1A36 - chains C and A of the 3 polymer chains in the assembly; structure by X-ray diffraction, 2.80 A resolution.

# Chain C
Molecule: 22-nt DNA strand
Sequence (22 nucleotides; numbered 101 to 122; the number before each row is that of its first residue):
   101 AAAAATTTTTCTAAGTCTTTTT

# Chain A
Name: Topoisomerase I
Source organism: Homo sapiens
Notes: EC 5.99.1.2; fragment: core domain and c-terminal domain
UniProtKB: P11387 (TOP1_HUMAN); aligned to UniProt positions 174-764 over residues 175-765 (the alignment contains insertions or deletions, so no single offset holds)
Amino-acid sequence (591 residues; numbered 175 to 765; the number before each row is that of its first residue):
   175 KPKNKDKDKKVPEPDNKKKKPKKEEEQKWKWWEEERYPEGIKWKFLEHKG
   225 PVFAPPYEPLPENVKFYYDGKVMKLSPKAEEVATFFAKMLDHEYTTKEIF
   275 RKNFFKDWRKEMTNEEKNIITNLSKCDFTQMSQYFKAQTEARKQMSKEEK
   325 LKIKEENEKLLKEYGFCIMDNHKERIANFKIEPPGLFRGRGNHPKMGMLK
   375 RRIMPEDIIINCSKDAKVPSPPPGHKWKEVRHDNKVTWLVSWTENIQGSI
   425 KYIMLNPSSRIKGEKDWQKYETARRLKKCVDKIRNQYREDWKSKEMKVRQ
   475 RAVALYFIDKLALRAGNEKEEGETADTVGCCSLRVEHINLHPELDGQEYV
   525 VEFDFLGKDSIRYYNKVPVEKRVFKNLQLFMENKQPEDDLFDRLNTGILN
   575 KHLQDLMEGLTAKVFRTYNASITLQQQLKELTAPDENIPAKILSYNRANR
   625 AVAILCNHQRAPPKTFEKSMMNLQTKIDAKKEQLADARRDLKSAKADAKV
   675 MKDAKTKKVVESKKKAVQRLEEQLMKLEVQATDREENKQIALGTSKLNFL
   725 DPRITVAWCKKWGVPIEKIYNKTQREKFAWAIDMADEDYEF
Disordered / not traced: 175-214, 634-640
Differences from the reference sequence: engineered mutation Phe723 (Tyr in P11387)

# Chain C / chain A interface
Contacting residue pairs (43; chain C residue first):
  DT106(C) with Ser643(A), phosphate contact; Arg708(A), salt bridge to the phosphate
  DT108(C) with Asn745(A), sugar contact; Lys746(A), hydrogen bond to the phosphate
  DT109(C) with Asn745(A), phosphate contact; Lys746(A), phosphate contact; Thr747(A), hydrogen bond to the phosphate
  DC111(C) with Lys354(A), phosphate contact
  DT112(C) with Glu356(A), sugar contact; Pro357(A), phosphate contact; Lys374(A), sugar contact; Lys425(A), hydrogen bond to the phosphate
  DA113(C) with Glu356(A), phosphate contact; Arg362(A), sugar contact; Gly363(A), phosphate contact; Arg364(A), phosphate contact; Lys374(A), salt bridge to the phosphate; Lys425(A), salt bridge to the phosphate
  DA114(C) with Phe361(A), phosphate contact; Gly363(A), phosphate contact; Arg364(A), hydrogen bond to the phosphate; His367(A), salt bridge to the phosphate; Gln421(A), phosphate contact; Lys493(A), sugar contact; Thr498(A), phosphate contact; Lys532(A), hydrogen bond to the base; Asp533(A), sugar contact
  DG115(C) with Lys493(A), salt bridge to the phosphate; Thr501(A), hydrogen bond to the phosphate; Gly531(A), phosphate contact; Lys532(A), hydrogen bond to the sugar; Asp533(A), hydrogen bond to the phosphate
  DT116(C) with Arg488(A), phosphate contact; Ala489(A), hydrogen bond to the phosphate; Gly490(A), hydrogen bond to the phosphate; Asn491(A), hydrogen bond to the phosphate; Lys587(A), phosphate contact
  DC117(C) with Ala489(A), phosphate contact; Asn574(A), hydrogen bond to the phosphate; Thr585(A), hydrogen bond to the phosphate; Ala586(A), hydrogen bond to the phosphate; Lys587(A), hydrogen bond to the phosphate
  DT118(C) with Gln578(A), hydrogen bond to the phosphate
Other interface residues (no listed pair), chain C (13 interface residues in all): DA102, DA105
Other interface residues (no listed pair), chain A (34 interface residues in all): Gln318, Asn352, Glu418

# Overview
13 residues of chain C and 34 residues of chain A are in contact, with 16 hydrogen bonds and 5 salt bridges.
Polar pairs include DA114(C)-Lys532(A), DG115(C)-Lys532(A) and DT108(C)-Lys746(A).
Here chain C is a 22-nt DNA strand and chain A is Topoisomerase I (Homo sapiens). Entry 1A36 (Topoisomerase
I/DNA complex) was determined by X-ray diffraction.
